PDB entry 7RIW | X-ray diffraction, 3.20 A resolution | chains A and I of the 13 polymer chains in the assembly

Chain A:
Molecule: DNA-directed RNA polymerase II subunit RPB1
From: Saccharomyces cerevisiae (strain ATCC 204508 / S288c)
Notes: EC 2.7.7.6
UniProt: P04050 (RPB1_YEAST); numbering as in UniProt (aligned over 1-1733)
Chain sequence (1733 residues; row label = number of the first residue in the row):
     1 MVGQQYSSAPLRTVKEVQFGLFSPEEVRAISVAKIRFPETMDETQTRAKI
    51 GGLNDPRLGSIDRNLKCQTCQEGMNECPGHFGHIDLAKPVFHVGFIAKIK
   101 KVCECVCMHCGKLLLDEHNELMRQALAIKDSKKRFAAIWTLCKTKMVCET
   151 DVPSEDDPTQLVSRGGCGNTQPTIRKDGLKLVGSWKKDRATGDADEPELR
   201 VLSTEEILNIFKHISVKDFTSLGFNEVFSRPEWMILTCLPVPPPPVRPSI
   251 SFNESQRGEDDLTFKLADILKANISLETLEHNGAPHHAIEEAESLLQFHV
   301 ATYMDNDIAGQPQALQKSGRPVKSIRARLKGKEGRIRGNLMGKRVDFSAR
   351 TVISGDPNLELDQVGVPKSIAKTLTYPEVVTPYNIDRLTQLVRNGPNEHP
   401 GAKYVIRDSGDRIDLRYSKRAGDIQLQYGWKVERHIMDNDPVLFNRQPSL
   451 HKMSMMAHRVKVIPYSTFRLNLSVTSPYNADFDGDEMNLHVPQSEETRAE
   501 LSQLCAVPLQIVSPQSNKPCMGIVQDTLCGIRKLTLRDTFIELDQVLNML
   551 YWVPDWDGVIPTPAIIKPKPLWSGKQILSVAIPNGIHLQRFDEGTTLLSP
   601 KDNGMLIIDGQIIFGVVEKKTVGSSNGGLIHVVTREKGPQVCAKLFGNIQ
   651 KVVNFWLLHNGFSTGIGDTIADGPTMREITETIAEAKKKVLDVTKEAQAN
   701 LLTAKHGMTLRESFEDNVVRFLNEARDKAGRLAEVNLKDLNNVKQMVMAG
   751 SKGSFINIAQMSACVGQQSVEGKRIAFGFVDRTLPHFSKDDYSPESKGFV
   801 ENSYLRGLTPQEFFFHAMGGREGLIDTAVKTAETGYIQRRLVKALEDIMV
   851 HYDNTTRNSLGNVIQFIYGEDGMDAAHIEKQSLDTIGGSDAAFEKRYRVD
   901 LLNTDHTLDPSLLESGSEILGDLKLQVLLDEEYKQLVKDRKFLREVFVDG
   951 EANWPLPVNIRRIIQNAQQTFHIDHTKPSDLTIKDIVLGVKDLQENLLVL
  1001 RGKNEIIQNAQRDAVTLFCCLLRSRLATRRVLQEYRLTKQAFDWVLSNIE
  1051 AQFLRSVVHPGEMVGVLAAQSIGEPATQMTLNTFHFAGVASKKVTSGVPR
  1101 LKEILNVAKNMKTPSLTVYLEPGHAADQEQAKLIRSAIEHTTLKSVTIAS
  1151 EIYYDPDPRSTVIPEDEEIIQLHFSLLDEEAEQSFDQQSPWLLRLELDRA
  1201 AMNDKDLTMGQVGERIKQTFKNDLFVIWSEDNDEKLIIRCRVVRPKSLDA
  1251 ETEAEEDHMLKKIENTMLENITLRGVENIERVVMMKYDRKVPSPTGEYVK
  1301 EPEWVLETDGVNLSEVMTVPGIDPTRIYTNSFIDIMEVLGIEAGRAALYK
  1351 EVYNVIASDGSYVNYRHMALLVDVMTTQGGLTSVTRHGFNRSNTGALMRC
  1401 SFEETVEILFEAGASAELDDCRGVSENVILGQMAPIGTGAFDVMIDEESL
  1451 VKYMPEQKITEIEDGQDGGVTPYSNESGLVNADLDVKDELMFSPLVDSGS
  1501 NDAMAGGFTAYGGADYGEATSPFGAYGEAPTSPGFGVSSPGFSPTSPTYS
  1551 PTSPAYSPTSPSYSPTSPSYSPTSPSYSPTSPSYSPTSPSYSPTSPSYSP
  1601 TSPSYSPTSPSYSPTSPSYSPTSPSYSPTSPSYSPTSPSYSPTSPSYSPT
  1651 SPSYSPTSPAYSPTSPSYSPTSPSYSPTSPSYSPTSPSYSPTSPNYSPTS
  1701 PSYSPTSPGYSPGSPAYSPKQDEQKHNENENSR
Not modelled in the structure: 1-2, 154-160, 187-198, 250-256, 1082-1091, 1177-1187, 1244-1256, 1447-1733
Bound ions: Zn2+ site 1: Cys67, Cys70, Cys77, His80; Zn2+ site 2: Cys107, Cys148; Mg2+: Asp483 (shared with 1 residue of chain R)
Curated features (UniProtKB/Swiss-Prot):
  - region: Pro248 to Asp260 (Lid loop), Asn306 to Lys323 (Rudder loop), Pro810 to Glu822 (Bridging helix)
  - binding site (Zn(2+)): Cys67, Cys70, Cys77, His80, Cys107, Cys110, Cys148, Cys167
  - binding site (Mg(2+)): Asp481, Asp483, Asp485
  - modified residue: Thr1471 (Phosphothreonine)
  - cross-link (Glycyl lysine isopeptide (Lys-Gly)): Lys695 (interchain with G-Cter in ubiquitin), Lys1246 (interchain with G-Cter in ubiquitin), Lys1350 (interchain with G-Cter in ubiquitin)
  - natural variant: Ser1653 to Pro1659 (deletion: In strain: A364A)
  - mutagenesis: Lys1246 (K1246R: Impairs ubiquitination during transcription stress)

Chain I:
Molecule: DNA-directed RNA polymerase II subunit RPB9
From: Saccharomyces cerevisiae (strain ATCC 204508 / S288c)
UniProt: P27999 (RPB9_YEAST); residue numbers follow UniProt; this construct covers 1-122
Chain sequence (122 residues; each row starts with the number of its first residue):
     1 MTTFRFCRDCNNMLYPREDKENNRLLFECRTCSYVEEAGSPLVYRHELIT
    51 NIGETAGVVQDIGSDPTLPRSDRECPKCHSRENVFFQSQQRRKDTSMVLF
   101 FVCLSCSHIFTSDQKNKRTQFS
Not modelled in the structure: 1, 120-122
Bound ions: Zn2+ site 1: Cys7, Cys10, Cys29, Cys32; Zn2+ site 2: Cys75, Cys78, Cys103, Cys106
Curated features (UniProtKB/Swiss-Prot):
  - zinc finger: Cys7 to Cys32 (C4-type), Ser71 to Thr111 (TFIIS-type)
  - binding site (Zn(2+)): Cys7, Cys10, Cys29, Cys32, Cys75, Cys78, Cys103, Cys106
  - modified residue: Ser40 (Phosphoserine)

Chain A / chain I interface:
Residue-residue contacts - 54 pairs, chain A then chain I:
  Ala697(A) - Met97(I)
  Gln698(A) - Met97(I)
  Gln698(A) - Val98(I)
  Gln698(A) - Leu99(I)
  Gln698(A) - Ser112(I)  hydrogen bond (backbone-side chain)
  Ala699(A) - Ser112(I)
  Ala699(A) - Asp113(I)
  Ala699(A) - Gln114(I)  hydrogen bond (backbone-backbone)
  Asn700(A) - Asp113(I)
  Asn700(A) - Lys115(I)  hydrogen bond (backbone-side chain)
  Leu701(A) - Gln114(I)
  Leu701(A) - Lys115(I)
  Arg711(A) - Gln87(I)  hydrogen bond
  Arg711(A) - Lys93(I)
  Arg711(A) - Thr95(I)  hydrogen bond (side chain-backbone)
  Arg711(A) - Met97(I)  hydrogen bond
  Phe714(A) - Met97(I)  hydrophobic
  Asp781(A) - Arg91(I)  salt bridge
  Arg782(A) - Thr67(I)
  Ser788(A) - Thr67(I)
  Ser788(A) - Pro69(I)
  Lys789(A) - Thr67(I)  hydrogen bond (backbone-backbone)
  Lys789(A) - Pro69(I)
  Asp790(A) - Phe86(I)
  Asp790(A) - Gln87(I)
  Tyr792(A) - Gln87(I)
  Thr1147(A) - Leu48(I)
  Thr1147(A) - Ile49(I)
  Ile1148(A) - Glu47(I)
  Ile1148(A) - Leu48(I)  hydrogen bond (backbone-backbone)
  Ile1148(A) - Ile49(I)  hydrogen bond (backbone-backbone)
  Ala1149(A) - Arg45(I)
  Ala1149(A) - His46(I)
  Ser1150(A) - Arg45(I)
  Ser1150(A) - His46(I)  hydrogen bond (backbone-backbone)
  Glu1151(A) - Leu42(I)
  Glu1151(A) - Tyr44(I)
  Glu1151(A) - Arg45(I)  salt bridge
  Ile1152(A) - Leu42(I)
  Ile1152(A) - Val43(I)  hydrogen bond (backbone-backbone)
  Ile1152(A) - Tyr44(I)  hydrogen bond (backbone-backbone)
  Tyr1153(A) - Pro41(I)
  Tyr1153(A) - Leu42(I)  hydrophobic
  Tyr1154(A) - Glu18(I)  hydrogen bond
  Tyr1154(A) - Asn23(I)
  Tyr1154(A) - Arg24(I)
  Tyr1154(A) - Leu25(I)  hydrophobic
  Tyr1154(A) - Pro41(I)  hydrogen bond (backbone-backbone)
  Pro1156(A) - Asn23(I)
  Pro1190(A) - Glu18(I)
  Asp1257(A) - Pro16(I)
  Lys1261(A) - Tyr44(I)
  Glu1264(A) - His46(I)
  Leu1268(A) - Leu48(I)  hydrophobic
Also at the interface, not in a pair above, chain A (32 interface residues in all): Thr709, Phe787, Lys1144, Val1162, Trp1191
Also at the interface, not in a pair above, chain I (33 interface residues in all): Asp19, Leu68, Gln89, Asp94, Ser96

Overview:
32 residues of chain A face 33 of chain I across their interface, with 14 hydrogen bonds and 2 salt bridges.
Among the polar pairs are Asp781(A)-Arg91(I), Glu1151(A)-Arg45(I) and Gln698(A)-Ser112(I).
Here chain A is DNA-directed RNA polymerase II subunit RPB1 and chain I is DNA-directed RNA polymerase II
subunit RPB9, both from Saccharomyces cerevisiae (strain ATCC 204508 / S288c). Entry 7RIW (RNA polymerase II
elongation complex scaffold 2, without polyamide) was determined by X-ray diffraction (same publication as
7RIM, 7RIP, 7RIQ, 7RIX and 7RIY).
